PDB entry 4L7Y | X-ray diffraction, 1.80 A resolution | chains A and C of the 4 polymer chains in the assembly

[Chain A (and C)]
Name: Hemoglobin subunit alpha
From: Homo sapiens
Notes: chain C of this document is another copy of the same molecule, construct and numbering; everything in this record applies to it too
UniProtKB: P69905 (HBA_HUMAN); residues 1-141 here correspond to UniProt positions 2-142 (UniProt number = residue number + 1)
Sequence (141 residues; row label = number of the first residue in the row):
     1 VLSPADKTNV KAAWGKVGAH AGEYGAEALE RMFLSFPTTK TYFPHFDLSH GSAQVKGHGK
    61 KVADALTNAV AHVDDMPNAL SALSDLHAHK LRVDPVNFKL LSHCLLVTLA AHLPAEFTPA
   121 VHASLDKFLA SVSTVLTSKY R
Swiss-Prot annotation at these positions:
  - binding site (O2): H58
  - binding site (heme b): H87
  - site: T8, N9 (Microbial infection: Cleavage), K11 (Not glycated), A13, W14 (Microbial infection: Cleavage), Y24, G25 (Microbial infection: Cleavage), L29, E30 (Microbial infection: Cleavage), H45, F46 (Microbial infection: Cleavage), D47, L48 (Microbial infection: Cleavage), S52, A53 (Microbial infection: Cleavage), V55, K56 (Microbial infection: Cleavage), K56 (Not glycated), G59, K60 (Microbial infection: Cleavage), K60 (Not glycated), K90 (Not glycated), L91, R92 (Microbial infection: Cleavage), K99 (Not glycated), L106, V107 (Microbial infection: Cleavage), T108, L109 (Microbial infection: Cleavage), V121, H122 (Microbial infection: Cleavage), S133, T134 (Microbial infection: Cleavage)
  - modified residue: S3 (Phosphoserine), K7 (N6-succinyllysine), T8 (Phosphothreonine), K11 (N6-succinyllysine), K16 (N6-acetyllysine), Y24 (Phosphotyrosine), S35 (Phosphoserine), K40 (N6-succinyllysine), S49 (Phosphoserine), S102 (Phosphoserine), T108 (Phosphothreonine), S124 (Phosphoserine), S131 (Phosphoserine), T134 (Phosphothreonine), T137 (Phosphothreonine), S138 (Phosphoserine)
  - glycosylation (N-linked (Glc) (glycation) lysine): K7, K16, K40, K61
Bound ions: Mesoheme Fe near H87 (its only coordinating residue here)
Small-molecule neighbours: Mesoheme (MH0): M32, T39, Y42, F43, H45, F46, H58, K61, V62, A65, L66, L83, L86, H87, L91, V93, N97, F98, L101, L105, V132, L136

[How chain A and chain C interact]
Pairs across the interface - 4 pairs, chain A then chain C:
  D126(A) with R141(C), salt bridge
  K127(A) with R141(C), hydrogen bond (side chain-backbone)
  R141(A) with D126(C), salt bridge; K127(C), hydrogen bond (backbone-side chain)
Also at the interface, not in a pair above, chain A (5 interface residues in all): V1, A130
Also at the interface, not in a pair above, chain C (5 interface residues in all): A130, S138

[In short]
The chain A/chain C interface involves 5 residues from each chain, with 2 hydrogen bonds and 2 salt bridges.
Polar contacts include D126(A)-R141(C) and K127(A)-R141(C). Ligands of chain A: Mesoheme. UniProt lists
O2-binding residue H58(A) and heme b-binding residue H87(A) on chain A.
Both chains are Hemoglobin subunit alpha (Homo sapiens). Entry 4L7Y (Deoxygenated Hb in complex with the
allosteric effectors, IRL2500 and 2,3-DPG) was determined by X-ray diffraction.
